2BZA - chain A; structure by X-ray diffraction, 1.90 A resolution.

== Chain A ==
Name: Protein (TRYPSIN)
From: Bos taurus
Notes: EC 3.4.21.4
UniProtKB: P00760 (TRY1_BOVIN); the construct lacks a stretch of the UniProt sequence and is renumbered around it, so the offset changes along the chain: 16-34 = UniProt 21-39; 37-67 = UniProt 40-70; 69-125 = UniProt 71-127; 127-130 = UniProt 128-131; 5 more segments
Chain sequence (223 residues; row label = number of the first residue in the row; note: 10 numbers in that range are skipped by the numbering (no residue carries them; nothing is unmodelled there)):
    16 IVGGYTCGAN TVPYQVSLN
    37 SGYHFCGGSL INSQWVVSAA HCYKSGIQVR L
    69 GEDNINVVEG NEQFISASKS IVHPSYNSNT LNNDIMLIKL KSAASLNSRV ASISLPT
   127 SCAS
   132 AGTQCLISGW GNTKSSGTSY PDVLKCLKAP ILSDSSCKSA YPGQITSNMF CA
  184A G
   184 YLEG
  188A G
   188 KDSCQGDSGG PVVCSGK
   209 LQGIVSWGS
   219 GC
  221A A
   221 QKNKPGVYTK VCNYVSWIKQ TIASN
Disulfides: Cys22-Cys157, Cys42-Cys58, Cys128-Cys232, Cys136-Cys201, Cys168-Cys182, Cys191-Cys220
Bound ions: Ca2+: Glu70, Asn72, Val75, Glu80
Residues lining bound ligands: benzylamine (ABN): Asp189, Ser190, Cys191, Gln192, Ser195, Val213, Ser214, Trp215, Gly216, Gly219, Cys220, Gly226
From the paper describing this entry:
  - conformationally variable residues: Asp189, Ser190 to Gln192, Trp215 to Gly216

== Summary ==
Ligands of chain A: benzylamine. Glu70, Asn72, Val75 and Glu80 form the Ca2+ site. From the paper:
conformational variability at Asp189, Ser190 and Trp215.
Chain A is Protein (TRYPSIN) (Bos taurus); the structure, Bovine pancreas beta-trypsin in complex with
benzylamine, was determined by X-ray diffraction (same publication as 1CE5).
